9GUS - chains A and F of the 24 polymer chains in the assembly; structure by electron microscopy, 3.50 A resolution.

[Chain A]
Molecule: 16S ribosomal RNA
Organism: Escherichia coli K-12
Sequence (1541 nucleotides; each row starts with the number of its first residue):
     1 AAAUUGAAGA GUUUGAUCAU GGCUCAGAUU GAACGCUGGC GGCAGGCCUA ACACAUGCAA
    61 GUCGAACGGU AACAGGAAGA AGCUUGCUUC UUUGCUGACG AGUGGCGGAC GGGUGAGUAA
   121 UGUCUGGGAA ACUGCCUGAU GGAGGGGGAU AACUACUGGA AACGGUAGCU AAUACCGCAU
   181 AACGUCGCAA GACCAAAGAG GGGUACCUUC GGGCCUCUUG CCAUCGGAUG UGCCCAGAUG
   241 GGAUUAGCUA GUAGGUGGGG UAACGGCUCA CCUAGGCGAC GAUCCCUAGC UGGUCUGAGA
   301 GGAUGACCAG CCACACUGGA ACUGAGACAC GGUCCAGACU CCUACGGGAG GCAGCAGUGG
   361 GGAAUAUUGC ACAAUGGGCG CAAGCCUGAU GCAGCCAUGC CGCGUGUAUG AAGAAGGCCU
   421 UCGGGUUGUA AAGUACUUUC AGCGGGGAGG AAGGGAGUAA AGUUAAUACC UUUGCUCAUU
   481 GACGUUACCC GCAGAAGAAG CACCGGCUAA CUCCGUGCCA GCAGCCXCGG UAAUACGGAG
   541 GGUGCAAGCG UUAAUCGGAA UUACUGGGCG UAAAGCGCAC GCAGGCGGUU UGUUAAGUCA
   601 GAUGUGAAAU CCCCGGGCUC AACCUGGGAA CUGCAUCUGA UACUGGCAAG CUUGAGUCUC
   661 GUAGAGGGGG GUAGAAUUCC AGGUGUAGCG GUGAAAUGCG UAGAGAUCUG GAGGAAUACC
   721 GGUGGCGAAG GCGGCCCCCU GGACGAAGAC UGACGCUCAG GUGCGAAAGC GUGGGGAGCA
   781 AACAGGAUUA GAUACCCUGG UAGUCCACGC CGUAAACGAU GUCGACUUGG AGGUUGUGCC
   841 CUUGAGGCGU GGCUUCCGGA GCUAACGCGU UAAGUCGACC GCCUGGGGAG UACGGCCGCA
   901 AGGUUAAAAC UCAAAUGAAU UGACGGGGGC CCGCACAAGC GGUGGAGCAU GUGGUUUAAU
   961 UCGAUGXAAC GCGAAGAACC UUACCUGGUC UUGACAUCCA CGGAAGUUUU CAGAGAUGAG
  1021 AAUGUGCCUU CGGGAACCGU GAGACAGGUG CUGCAUGGCU GUCGUCAGCU CGUGUUGUGA
  1081 AAUGUUGGGU UAAGUCCCGC AACGAGCGCA ACCCUUAUCC UUUGUUGCCA GCGGUCCGGC
  1141 CGGGAACUCA AAGGAGACUG CCAGUGAUAA ACUGGAGGAA GGUGGGGAUG ACGUCAAGUC
  1201 AUCAUGGCCC UUACGACCAG GGCUACACAC GUGCUACAAU GGCGCAUACA AAGAGAAGCG
  1261 ACCUCGCGAG AGCAAGCGGA CCUCAUAAAG UGCGUCGUAG UCCGGAUUGG AGUCUGCAAC
  1321 UCGACUCCAU GAAGUCGGAA UCGCUAGUAA UCGUGGAUCA GAAUGCCACG GUGAAUACGU
  1381 UCCCGGGCCU UGUACACACC GCCCGUXACA CCAUGGGAGU GGGUUGCAAA AGAAGUAGGU
  1441 AGCUUAACCU UCGGGAGGGC GCUUACCACU UUGUGAUUCA UGACUGGGGU GAAGUCGUAA
  1501 CAAGGUAACC GUAGGGGAAC CUGCGGUUGG AUCACCUCCU U
Disordered / not traced: 1492-1493
Modified residues: PSU (pseudouridine-5'-monophosphate) at position 516, G7M (N7-methyl-guanosine-5'-monophosphate) at position 527, 2MG (2N-methylguanosine-5'-monophosphate) at position 966, 5MC (5-methylcytidine-5'-monophosphate) at position 967, 2MG (2N-methylguanosine-5'-monophosphate) at position 1207, 4OC (4n,o2'-methylcytidine-5'-monophosphate) at position 1402, 5MC (5-methylcytidine-5'-monophosphate) at position 1407, UR3 (3-methyluridine-5'-monophoshate) at position 1498, 2MG (2N-methylguanosine-5'-monophosphate) at position 1516, MA6 (6N-dimethyladenosine-5'-monophoshate) at position 1518, MA6 (6N-dimethyladenosine-5'-monophoshate) at position 1519
Ion coordination: Mg2+ site 1 near G21 (its only coordinating residue here); Mg2+ site 2: C48, U49, G115; Mg2+ site 3: A59, C386, U387; Mg2+ site 4: U62, G105; Mg2+ site 5 near G100 (its only coordinating residue here); Mg2+ site 6: A109, G331; Mg2+ site 7: A116, G117, G289; Mg2+ site 8: G145, A197; Mg2+ site 9 near A171 (its only coordinating residue here); Mg2+ site 10: A174, C175; Mg2+ site 11: U180, A195; Mg2+ site 12: G299, G558; 59 more Mg2+ sites not listed

[Chain F]
Molecule: 30S ribosomal protein S5
Organism: Escherichia coli K-12
Reference sequence: P0A7W1 (RS5_ECOLI); residue numbers follow UniProt; this construct covers 10-165
Sequence (156 residues; numbered 10 to 165; the number before each row is that of its first residue):
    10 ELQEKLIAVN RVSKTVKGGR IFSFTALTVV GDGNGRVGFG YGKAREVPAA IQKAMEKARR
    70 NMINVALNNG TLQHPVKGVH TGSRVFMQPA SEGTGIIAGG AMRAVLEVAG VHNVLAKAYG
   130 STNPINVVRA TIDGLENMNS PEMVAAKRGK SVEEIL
Swiss-Prot annotation at these positions:
  - natural variant: Arg-20 (R20L: In strain: SPCR9), Val-21 (V21E: In strain: SPCR7), Ser-22 (S22P: In strain: SPCR13 and SPCR15), Gly-104 (G104R: In strain: N-660), Arg-112 (R112G: In strain: NEA-314; R112L: In strain: N-421 and D-1023; R112S: In strain: NEA-319), Glu-151 (E151S: In strain: B)
  - mutagenesis: Arg-20 to Arg-29 (No effect on mRNA unwinding ability of the ribosome)

[How chain A and chain F interact]
Pairs across the interface (68):
  U5(A) / Ser-100(F)  hydrogen bond to the base
  U5(A) / Thr-103(F)  base contact
  G6(A) / Gln-97(F)  base contact
  G6(A) / Ala-99(F)  base contact
  G6(A) / Ser-100(F)  hydrogen bond to the base
  G6(A) / Thr-103(F)  base contact
  G6(A) / Leu-124(F)  base contact
  A7(A) / Phe-95(F)  base contact
  A7(A) / Gln-97(F)  hydrogen bond to the base
  A7(A) / Leu-124(F)  sugar contact
  A7(A) / Ala-125(F)  hydrogen bond to the sugar
  A7(A) / Tyr-128(F)  base contact
  A8(A) / Ile-106(F)  base contact
  A8(A) / Ala-107(F)  sugar contact
  A8(A) / Gly-108(F)  hydrogen bond to the sugar
  A8(A) / Arg-112(F)  base contact
  A8(A) / Ala-125(F)  sugar contact
  G9(A) / Gly-108(F)  phosphate contact
  G9(A) / Lys-126(F)  salt bridge to the phosphate
  G9(A) / Ala-127(F)  hydrogen bond to the phosphate
  A10(A) / Thr-131(F)  hydrogen bond to the phosphate
  G15(A) / Ser-22(F)  hydrogen bond to the sugar
  G15(A) / Thr-24(F)  hydrogen bond to the base
  G15(A) / Arg-29(F)  sugar contact
  A16(A) / Val-21(F)  sugar contact
  A16(A) / Ser-22(F)  sugar contact
  U17(A) / Asn-19(F)  hydrogen bond to the phosphate
  C18(A) / Asn-132(F)  hydrogen bond to the phosphate
  C18(A) / Asn-135(F)  hydrogen bond to the phosphate
  A19(A) / Gly-91(F)  phosphate contact
  A19(A) / Ser-130(F)  hydrogen bond to the phosphate
  A19(A) / Asn-132(F)  phosphate contact
  A19(A) / Asn-135(F)  hydrogen bond to the phosphate
  A559(A) / Lys-126(F)  salt bridge to the phosphate
  A560(A) / Tyr-128(F)  stacking on the base
  A864(A) / Thr-90(F)  sugar contact
  U921(A) / Lys-23(F)  hydrogen bond to the sugar
  U921(A) / Thr-24(F)  hydrogen bond to the sugar
  G922(A) / Thr-24(F)  sugar contact
  G922(A) / Val-25(F)  sugar contact
  G922(A) / Lys-26(F)  phosphate contact
  A923(A) / Lys-26(F)  salt bridge to the phosphate
  U1070(A) / Val-25(F)  phosphate contact
  C1071(A) / Arg-54(F)  salt bridge to the phosphate
  G1072(A) / Lys-62(F)  salt bridge to the phosphate
  U1073(A) / Lys-62(F)  salt bridge to the phosphate
  U1078(A) / His-89(F)  sugar contact
  U1078(A) / Thr-90(F)  sugar contact
  U1078(A) / Ile-134(F)  sugar contact
  U1078(A) / Asn-135(F)  hydrogen bond to the sugar
  U1078(A) / Arg-138(F)  hydrogen bond to the phosphate
  G1079(A) / Tyr-50(F)  phosphate contact
  G1079(A) / Arg-138(F)  salt bridge to the phosphate
  A1080(A) / Val-21(F)  phosphate contact
  A1080(A) / Ser-22(F)  phosphate contact
  A1080(A) / Tyr-50(F)  phosphate contact
  A1080(A) / Lys-52(F)  salt bridge to the phosphate
  A1081(A) / Val-21(F)  phosphate contact
  A1081(A) / Ser-22(F)  phosphate contact
  A1081(A) / Lys-23(F)  phosphate contact
  A1081(A) / Lys-52(F)  salt bridge to the phosphate
  A1082(A) / Lys-23(F)  salt bridge to the phosphate
  G1193(A) / Gly-27(F)  sugar contact
  A1396(A) / Thr-24(F)  base contact
  C1397(A) / Arg-29(F)  salt bridge to the phosphate
  A1398(A) / Val-25(F)  base contact
  A1398(A) / Lys-26(F)  hydrogen bond to the base
  A1398(A) / Gly-27(F)  base contact
Interface residues without a listed pair, chain A (37 interface residues in all): U20, A298, G558, A865, G1074, U1194, G1387
Interface residues without a listed pair, chain F (43 interface residues in all): Arg-20, Ile-30, Ser-32, Thr-34, Glu-65, Arg-69, Glu-101

[Overview]
Chain A and chain F form an interface of 37 and 43 residues respectively; the contacts include 19 hydrogen
bonds, 11 salt bridges and 1 aromatic stacking contact. Polar pairs include U5(A)/Ser-100(F), G6(A)/Ser-100(F)
and A7(A)/Gln-97(F). Curated annotation (UniProt) lists 10 mutagenesis sites on chain F.
Chain A is 16S ribosomal RNA and chain F is 30S ribosomal protein S5, both from Escherichia coli K-12; the
structure, 30S mRNA delivery complex TEC resolved (30S only), was determined by electron microscopy together
with 9GUP, 9GUQ, 9GUR, 9GUT, 9GUU, 9GUV, 9GUW and 9GUX from the same study.
